Entry 4OFF (X-ray diffraction, 1.89 A resolution); this record covers chain A.

[Chain A]
Protein: CGMP-dependent protein kinase
From: Plasmodium falciparum
Notes: EC 2.7.11.12; fragment: C-terminal cGMP binding domain
Reference sequence: Q8MMZ4 (Q8MMZ4_PLAFA); numbering as in UniProt (aligned over 401-542)
Chain sequence (144 residues; numbered 399 to 542; the number before each row is that of its first residue):
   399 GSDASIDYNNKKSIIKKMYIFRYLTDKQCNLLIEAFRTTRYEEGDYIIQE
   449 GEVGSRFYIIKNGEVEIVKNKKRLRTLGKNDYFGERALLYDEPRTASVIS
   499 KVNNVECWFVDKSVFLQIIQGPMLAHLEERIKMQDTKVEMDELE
Not modelled in the structure: 399-402, 527-542
Sequence notes: expression tag (399-400)
Reported in the primary citation:
  - conformationally variable residues (loop rearrangement, order/disorder transition): Pro520 to Glu526, Glu527 to Glu542
  - contacts within the chain: Phe419-Leu486 (hydrophobic contact), Phe419-Phe434 (hydrophobic contact), Leu486-Phe513 (hydrophobic contact)

[In short]
The paper reports conformational variability at Pro520 and Glu527; contacts within the chain involving Phe419,
Leu486 and Phe434 among others.
Chain A is CGMP-dependent protein kinase (Plasmodium falciparum); the structure, Crystal structure of apo
carboxy cGMP binding domain of Plasmodium falciparum PKG, was determined by X-ray diffraction (same
publication as 4OFG).
